3KQZ - chains C and D of the 6 polymer chains in the assembly; structure by X-ray diffraction, 2.39 A resolution.

# Chain C (and D)
Name: M17 leucyl aminopeptidase
From: Plasmodium falciparum
Notes: EC 3.4.11.1; chain D of this document is another copy of the same molecule, construct and numbering; everything in this record applies to it too
Reference sequence: Q8IL11 (Q8IL11_PLAF7); residues 84-605 here = UniProt positions 84-605
Sequence (528 residues; numbered 84 to 611; the number before each row is that of its first residue):
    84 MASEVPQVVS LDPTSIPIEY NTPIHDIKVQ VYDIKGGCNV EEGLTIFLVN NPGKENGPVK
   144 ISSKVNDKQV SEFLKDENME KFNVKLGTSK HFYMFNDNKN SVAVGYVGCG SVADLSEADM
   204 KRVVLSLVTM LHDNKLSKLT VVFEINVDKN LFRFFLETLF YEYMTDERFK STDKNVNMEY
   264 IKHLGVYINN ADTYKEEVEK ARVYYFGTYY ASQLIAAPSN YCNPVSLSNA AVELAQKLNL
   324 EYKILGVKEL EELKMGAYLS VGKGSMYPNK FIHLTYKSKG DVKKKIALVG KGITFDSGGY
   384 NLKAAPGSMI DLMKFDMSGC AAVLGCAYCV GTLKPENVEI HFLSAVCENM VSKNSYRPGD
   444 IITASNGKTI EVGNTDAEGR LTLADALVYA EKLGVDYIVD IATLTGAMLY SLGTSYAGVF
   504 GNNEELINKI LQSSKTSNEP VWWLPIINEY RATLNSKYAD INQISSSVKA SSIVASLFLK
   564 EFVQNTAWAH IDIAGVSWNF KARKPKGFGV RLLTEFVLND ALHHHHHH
Unresolved in the structure: 84-85, 604-611 (chain D: 84, 255-259, 604-611)
Sequence notes: engineered mutation Gln-152 (Asn in Q8IL11), Gln-515 (Asn in Q8IL11), Gln-546 (Asn in Q8IL11); expression tag (606-611)
Ion coordination: Zn2+ site 1: Lys-374, Asp-379, Asp-399, Glu-461; Zn2+ site 2: Asp-379, Asp-459, Glu-461
Small-molecule neighbours: carbonate ion (CO3): Lys-374, Asp-459, Ala-460, Glu-461, Gly-462, Arg-463, Leu-487, Thr-488
Swiss-Prot annotation at these positions:
  - region: Asn-384 to Ser-401 (L13 loop)
  - active site: Lys-386, Arg-463
  - binding site (a peptide): Lys-374, Asp-379, Lys-386, Asp-399, Asp-459
  - binding site (Zn(2+)): Lys-374, Asp-379, Asp-394, Met-396, Asp-399, Asp-459, Glu-461
  - site: Lys-386 (Essential for hexamer stabilization)
  - mutagenesis: Asp-379 (D379A: 6.5-fold reduction in catalytic efficiency in the presence of Co(2+); 854-fold reduction in catalytic efficiency in the presence of Mn(2+); substrate affinity is slightly reduced ...), Lys-386 (K386A: 100-fold decrease in catalytic efficiency. 2-fold decrease in substrate affinity. Loss of hexamer formation with formation of dimers and trimers), Ala-387 (A387P: 16-fold decrease in catalytic efficiency. No effect on hexamer formation), Ala-388 to Gly-390 (8-fold decrease in catalytic efficiency. 3-fold decrease in substrate affinity. No effect on hexamer formation), Ala-388 to Pro-389 (13-fold decrease in catalytic efficiency. 1.5-fold decrease in substrate affinity. No effect on hexamer formation), Asp-394 (D394A: 7.5-fold increase in catalytic efficiency. No effect on hexamer formation. 1.7-fold increase in substrate affinity), Glu-461 (E461L: 6.5-fold reduction in catalytic efficiency in the presence of Co(2+); 854-fold reduction in catalytic efficiency in the presence of Mn(2+); substrate affinity is slightly reduced ...), Trp-525 (W525A: Loss of catalytic activity and impairs oligomerization; when associated with A-533), Tyr-533 (Y533A: Loss of catalytic activity and impairs oligomerization; when associated with A-525)

# Interface between chain C and chain D
Residue-residue contacts - 47 pairs, chain C then chain D:
  Glu-200(C) / Glu-532(D)
  Ala-201(C) / Glu-532(D)
  Ala-490(C) / Tyr-493(D)
  Leu-492(C) / Lys-552(D)
  Leu-492(C) / Ala-553(D)  hydrogen bond (backbone-backbone)
  Tyr-493(C) / Ala-490(D)
  Tyr-493(C) / Lys-552(D)
  Tyr-493(C) / Ala-553(D)
  Ser-494(C) / Ser-494(D)
  Ser-494(C) / Ile-556(D)
  Leu-495(C) / Pro-528(D)
  Leu-495(C) / Ile-530(D)
  Leu-495(C) / Tyr-533(D)  hydrogen bond (backbone-side chain)
  Leu-495(C) / Ile-556(D)  hydrophobic
  Gly-496(C) / Tyr-533(D)
  Gly-496(C) / Ala-553(D)
  Thr-497(C) / Tyr-533(D)  hydrogen bond (backbone-side chain)
  Ser-498(C) / Glu-532(D)  hydrogen bond
  Ser-498(C) / Tyr-533(D)  hydrogen bond (backbone-side chain)
  Tyr-499(C) / Ile-530(D)  hydrophobic
  Trp-525(C) / Trp-526(D)  hydrogen bond (side chain-backbone)
  Trp-525(C) / Leu-527(D)
  Trp-525(C) / Pro-528(D)
  Trp-526(C) / Trp-525(D)  hydrogen bond (backbone-side chain)
  Leu-527(C) / Trp-525(D)
  Leu-527(C) / Leu-527(D)  hydrophobic
  Pro-528(C) / Leu-495(D)
  Pro-528(C) / Trp-525(D)  hydrophobic
  Ile-530(C) / Leu-495(D)
  Ile-530(C) / Ser-498(D)
  Ile-530(C) / Tyr-499(D)  hydrophobic
  Glu-532(C) / Glu-200(D)
  Glu-532(C) / Ala-201(D)
  Glu-532(C) / Ser-498(D)  hydrogen bond
  Tyr-533(C) / Leu-495(D)  hydrogen bond (side chain-backbone)
  Tyr-533(C) / Gly-496(D)
  Tyr-533(C) / Thr-497(D)  hydrogen bond (side chain-backbone)
  Tyr-533(C) / Ser-498(D)  hydrogen bond (side chain-backbone)
  Lys-552(C) / Leu-492(D)
  Lys-552(C) / Tyr-493(D)
  Ala-553(C) / Leu-492(D)  hydrogen bond (backbone-backbone)
  Ala-553(C) / Tyr-493(D)
  Ala-553(C) / Ser-494(D)
  Ala-553(C) / Leu-495(D)
  Ala-553(C) / Gly-496(D)
  Ile-556(C) / Ser-494(D)
  Ile-556(C) / Leu-495(D)  hydrophobic
Other interface residues (no listed pair), chain C (23 interface residues in all): Ala-535, Ser-554
Other interface residues (no listed pair), chain D (23 interface residues in all): Arg-205, Ser-554

# Overview
Chain C and chain D each contribute 23 residues to their interface, with 12 hydrogen bonds. Among the polar
pairs are Leu-495(C)/Tyr-533(D), Thr-497(C)/Tyr-533(D) and Ser-498(C)/Glu-532(D). Chain C binds carbonate ion.
Both chains are M17 leucyl aminopeptidase (Plasmodium falciparum). Entry 3KQZ (Structure of a protease 2) was
determined by X-ray diffraction, deposited together with 3KQX, 3KR4 and 3KR5.
